5TV4 - chains A and B; structure by electron microscopy, 4.20 A resolution (low resolution: residue-level contacts below are approximate; hydrogen-bond / salt-bridge calls are withheld).

== Chain A (and B) ==
Name: Lipid A export ATP-binding/permease protein MsbA
Source organism: Escherichia coli O157:H7
Notes: EC 3.6.3.-; chain B of this document is another copy of the same molecule, construct and numbering; everything in this record applies to it too
UniProt: P60753 (MSBA_ECO57); residues 1-582 here = UniProt positions 1-582
Amino-acid sequence (605 residues; numbered -22 to 582; the number before each row is that of its first residue; numbers below 1 keep their minus sign (Met-22 is residue -22)):
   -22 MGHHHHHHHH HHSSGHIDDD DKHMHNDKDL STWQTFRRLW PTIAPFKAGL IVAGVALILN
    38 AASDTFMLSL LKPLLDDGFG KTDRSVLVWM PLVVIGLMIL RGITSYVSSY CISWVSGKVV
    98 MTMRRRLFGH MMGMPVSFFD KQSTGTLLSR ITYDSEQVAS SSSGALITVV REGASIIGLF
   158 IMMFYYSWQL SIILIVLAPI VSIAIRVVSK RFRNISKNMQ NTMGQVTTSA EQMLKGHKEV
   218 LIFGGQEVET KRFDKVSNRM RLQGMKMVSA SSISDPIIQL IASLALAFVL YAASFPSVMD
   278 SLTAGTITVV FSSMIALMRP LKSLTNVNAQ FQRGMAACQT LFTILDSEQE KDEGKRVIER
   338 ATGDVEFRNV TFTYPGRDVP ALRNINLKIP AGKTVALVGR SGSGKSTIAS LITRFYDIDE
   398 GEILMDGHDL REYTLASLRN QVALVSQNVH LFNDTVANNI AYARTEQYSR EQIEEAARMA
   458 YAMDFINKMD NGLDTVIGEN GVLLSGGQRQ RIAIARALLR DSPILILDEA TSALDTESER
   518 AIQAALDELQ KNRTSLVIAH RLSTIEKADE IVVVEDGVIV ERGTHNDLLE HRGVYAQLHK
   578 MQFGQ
Not modelled in the structure: -22 to 10, 581-582
Construct notes: initiating methionine (-22); expression tag (-21 to 0)
Swiss-Prot annotation at these positions:
  - binding site (ATP): Gly376 to Ser383
Covalently attached groups: covalent link Leu77-Thr81
Ligand contacts: 3-hydroxy-tetradecanoic acid / 3-deoxy-manno-oct-2-ulosonic acid / myristic acid / 2-amino-2-deoxy-alpha-D-glucopyranose: Asp41, Leu45, Leu48, Arg296, Lys299
From the paper describing this entry:
  - binding site for phosphate ion: Arg78, Arg296
  - mutagenesis - R78A/R148A/K299A: abolished binding to LPS
  - mutagenesis - R78A/R148A/K299A: abolished catalytic activity on Kdo2-lipid A

== Interface between chain A and chain B ==
Pairs across the interface (50):
  Leu51(A) - Ile284(B)
  Leu51(A) - Phe288(B)
  Arg61(A) - Val275(B)
  Met75(A) - Gln256(B)
  Ser86(A) - Ser249(B)
  Ser90(A) - Val245(B)
  Trp91(A) - Arg238(B)
  Gly94(A) - Arg238(B)
  Lys95(A) - Arg238(B)
  Met98(A) - Arg238(B)
  Arg102(A) - Asp231(B)
  Arg102(A) - Asn235(B)
  Met109(A) - Gln223(B)
  Val113(A) - His214(B)
  Phe116(A) - His214(B)
  Leu124(A) - Leu211(B)
  Leu125(A) - Leu211(B)
  Ile128(A) - Leu211(B)
  Met210(A) - Phe105(B)
  Lys212(A) - Thr121(B)
  His214(A) - Phe116(B)
  Glu216(A) - His427(B)
  Ile219(A) - Arg416(B)
  Phe230(A) - Phe105(B)
  Asp231(A) - Arg102(B)
  Ser234(A) - Met98(B)
  Met237(A) - Met98(B)
  Arg238(A) - Met98(B)
  Met242(A) - Ser90(B)
  Met242(A) - Trp91(B)
  Ser249(A) - Tyr83(B)
  Ile250(A) - Tyr83(B)
  Pro253(A) - Gly79(B)
  Pro253(A) - Tyr83(B)
  Gln256(A) - Arg78(B)
  Leu257(A) - Met75(B)
  Leu257(A) - Ile76(B)
  Ser260(A) - Ile72(B)
  Ala264(A) - Pro68(B)
  Tyr268(A) - Leu64(B)
  Tyr268(A) - Pro68(B)
  Ala281(A) - Phe56(B)
  Arg416(A) - Leu218(B)
  Arg416(A) - Ile219(B)
  Lys577(A) - Phe580(B)
  Met578(A) - Phe580(B)
  Gln579(A) - Gln579(B)
  Gln579(A) - Phe580(B)
  Phe580(A) - Lys577(B)
  Phe580(A) - Phe580(B)
Interface residues without a listed pair, chain A (55 interface residues in all): Pro68, Tyr83, Tyr87, Thr121, Glu208, Leu211, Gly213, Glu226, Asn235, Val245, Leu261, Leu267, Glu476, Thr508
Interface residues without a listed pair, chain B (50 interface residues in all): Val65, Val71, Gly94, Met109, Met111, Val113, Ala207, Glu208, Gln209, Ser234, Met242, Ile250, Ser260, Leu267, Met578

== Overview ==
Chain A and chain B form an interface of 55 and 50 residues respectively. Bound to chain A:
3-hydroxy-tetradecanoic acid / 3-deoxy-manno-oct-2-ulosonic acid / myristic acid /
2-amino-2-deoxy-alpha-D-glucopyranose. UniProt lists 8 ATP-binding residues on chain A. The paper reports a
binding site for phosphate ion at Arg78(A) and Arg296(A); R78A/R148A/K299A of chain A abolish binding to LPS.
Chain A and chain B are both Lipid A export ATP-binding/permease protein MsbA (Escherichia coli O157:H7); the
structure, 3D cryo-EM reconstruction of nucleotide-free MsbA in lipid nanodisc, was determined by electron
microscopy (same publication as 5TTP).
